PDB entry 9BGV | electron microscopy, 3.65 A resolution | chains A and B

[Chain A (and B)]
Molecule: Oxygen sensor protein DosP
Organism: Escherichia coli
Notes: EC 3.1.4.52; chain B of this document is another copy of the same molecule, construct and numbering; everything in this record applies to it too
UniProt: P76129 (DOSP_ECOLI); residues 9-807 here correspond to UniProt positions 1-799 (UniProt number = residue number - 8)
Chain sequence (807 residues; numbered 1 to 807; the number before each row is that of its first residue):
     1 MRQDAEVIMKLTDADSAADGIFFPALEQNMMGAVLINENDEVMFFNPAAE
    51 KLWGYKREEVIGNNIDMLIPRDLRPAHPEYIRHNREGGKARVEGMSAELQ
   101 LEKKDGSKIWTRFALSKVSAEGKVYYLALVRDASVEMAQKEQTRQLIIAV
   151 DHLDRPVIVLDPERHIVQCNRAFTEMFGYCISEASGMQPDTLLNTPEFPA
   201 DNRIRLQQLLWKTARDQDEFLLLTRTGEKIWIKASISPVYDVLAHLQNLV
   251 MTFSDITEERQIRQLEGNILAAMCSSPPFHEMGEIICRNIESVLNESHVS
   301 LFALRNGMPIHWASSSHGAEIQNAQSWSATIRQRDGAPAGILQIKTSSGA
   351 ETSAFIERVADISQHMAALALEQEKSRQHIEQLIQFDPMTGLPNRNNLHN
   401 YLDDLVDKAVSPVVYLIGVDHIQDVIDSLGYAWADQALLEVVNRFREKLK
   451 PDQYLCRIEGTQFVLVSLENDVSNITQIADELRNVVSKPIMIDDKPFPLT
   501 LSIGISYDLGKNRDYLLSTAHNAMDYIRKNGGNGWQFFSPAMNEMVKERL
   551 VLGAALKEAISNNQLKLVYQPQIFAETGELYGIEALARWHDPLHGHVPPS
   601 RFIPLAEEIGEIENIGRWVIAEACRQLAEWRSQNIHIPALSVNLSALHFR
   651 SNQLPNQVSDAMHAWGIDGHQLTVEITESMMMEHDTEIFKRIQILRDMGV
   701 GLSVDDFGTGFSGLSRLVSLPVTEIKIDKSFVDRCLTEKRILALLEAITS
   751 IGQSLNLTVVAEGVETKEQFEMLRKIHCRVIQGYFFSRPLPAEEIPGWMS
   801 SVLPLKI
Not modelled in the structure: 1-19, 807
Construct notes: expression tag (1-8); conflict S16 (Asn8 in P76129), T195 (Ile187 in P76129); engineered mutation A97 (Arg89 in P76129)
Residues lining bound ligands: heme (HEM): I36, I65, I69, P70, L73, H77, N84, K89, E93, G94, M95, S96, L99, Q100, F113, L115, Y126, A128
Swiss-Prot annotation at these positions:
  - binding site (heme): H77, M95
From the paper describing this entry:
  - conformationally variable residues (order/disorder transition): H379 to L383
  - mutagenesis - M30A: decreased catalytic activity
  - mutagenesis - R131A: unchanged binding to O2
  - mutagenesis - R131A (kcat = 2.0 s-1): increased catalytic activity on deoxy
  - mutagenesis - M95I (about 10-fold): increased binding to O2 (citing earlier work)
  - catalytic residues: K726 (citing earlier work)

[Interface between chain A and chain B]
Residue-residue contacts (129; chain A residue first):
  G20(A) with F22(B)
  I21(A) with A120(B), hydrophobic
  F22(A) with F22(B), hydrophobic; F23(B); L26(B), hydrophobic
  A25(A) with V118(B), hydrophobic
  Q28(A) with A90(B); R91(B), hydrogen bond (backbone-side chain)
  N29(A) with A114(B), hydrogen bond (side chain-backbone); S116(B), hydrogen bond
  M31(A) with M31(B), hydrophobic
  R91(A) with Q28(B), hydrogen bond (side chain-backbone)
  S116(A) with A25(B); Q28(B), hydrogen bond (side chain-backbone); N29(B), hydrogen bond (side chain-backbone)
  K117(A) with Q28(B)
  V118(A) with A25(B), hydrophobic
  A120(A) with I21(B), hydrophobic
  L127(A) with A25(B)
  L129(A) with N29(B)
  E136(A) with E136(B)
  Q139(A) with E136(B); T143(B), hydrogen bond
  K140(A) with Q139(B)
  Q142(A) with Q168(B), hydrogen bond
  T143(A) with Q139(B); T143(B); L146(B)
  R144(A) with Q247(B); N248(B), hydrogen bond
  Q145(A) with V159(B); V167(B); N248(B)
  L146(A) with I147(B), hydrophobic; V150(B); Q168(B)
  I147(A) with L146(B), hydrophobic
  I148(A) with V250(B), hydrophobic
  A149(A) with L153(B); V157(B), hydrophobic; V159(B), hydrophobic
  V150(A) with A149(B), hydrophobic; V150(B), hydrophobic
  H152(A) with V250(B); T252(B)
  L153(A) with R155(B); V157(B), hydrophobic; T252(B)
  R155(A) with D154(B), salt bridge
  V157(A) with H152(B)
  V167(A) with Q145(B)
  Q168(A) with Q142(B), hydrogen bond; L146(B)
  R205(A) with R332(B)
  R215(A) with W327(B)
  Q217(A) with E357(B); D361(B), hydrogen bond; Q364(B), hydrogen bond
  D218(A) with R332(B), salt bridge
  E219(A) with H365(B), salt bridge
  K233(A) with D361(B), salt bridge
  S237(A) with H152(B)
  V239(A) with H152(B)
  Q247(A) with R144(B), hydrogen bond
  N248(A) with R144(B)
  V250(A) with I148(B), hydrophobic; H152(B)
  R263(A) with H365(B), hydrogen bond
  E266(A) with L270(B); M366(B)
  L270(A) with M273(B), hydrophobic; C274(B), hydrophobic; L369(B), hydrophobic
  M273(A) with C274(B), hydrophobic
  C274(A) with Q373(B), hydrogen bond
  R358(A) with E266(B), salt bridge
  D361(A) with R263(B), salt bridge
  H365(A) with G267(B)
  M366(A) with L270(B), hydrophobic; C274(B), hydrophobic
  L369(A) with A271(B); C274(B), hydrophobic
  I380(A) with W433(B), hydrophobic
  I384(A) with W433(B), hydrophobic; Q436(B)
  F386(A) with Q436(B); L439(B), hydrophobic; E440(B); N443(B)
  P388(A) with P388(B); D435(B)
  M389(A) with P388(B)
  T390(A) with P388(B); G391(B)
  G391(A) with L439(B)
  W433(A) with I380(B), hydrophobic; L383(B), hydrophobic
  Q436(A) with I384(B); Q385(B); F386(B)
  L439(A) with F386(B), hydrophobic; D387(B); P388(B)
  E440(A) with F386(B)
  N443(A) with F386(B)
  R446(A) with G391(B); R446(B)
  I492(A) with L383(B), hydrophobic
  D706(A) with F711(B)
  F707(A) with G710(B); F711(B)
  G708(A) with G710(B), hydrogen bond (backbone-backbone)
  F711(A) with D705(B); D706(B); F707(B), hydrophobic; F731(B), hydrophobic; I748(B), hydrophobic
  R716(A) with A747(B)
  L717(A) with R740(B); L744(B), hydrophobic
  K726(A) with F711(B)
  R740(A) with L717(B)
  I741(A) with L717(B), hydrophobic
  A743(A) with V718(B), hydrophobic
  L744(A) with F711(B), hydrophobic; L714(B), hydrophobic
  A747(A) with S754(B); L755(B), hydrophobic
  S750(A) with S754(B)
Also at the interface, not in a pair above, chain A (106 interface residues in all): F23, L26, M30, A90, R112, A114, L115, S119, R131, V135, V159, D216, T252, G267, A271, I362, L383, D387, D493, T709, G713, D728, F731, E738, E746, I751
Also at the interface, not in a pair above, chain B (103 interface residues in all): P24, M30, R112, L115, K117, L129, R131, K140, S237, V239, S275, T330, I362, M389, A432, D493, G708, T709, A743, S750

[Overview]
The interface between chain A and chain B involves 106 residues on one side and 103 on the other; the contacts
include 16 hydrogen bonds and 6 salt bridges. Among the polar pairs are R155(A)-D154(B), D218(A)-R332(B) and
E219(A)-H365(B). From the paper: the catalytic residue K726(A); M30A of chain A reduces catalytic activity; 3
substitutions were tested in all.
Chain A and chain B are both Oxygen sensor protein DosP (Escherichia coli); the structure, DosP R97A straight
form, was determined by electron microscopy, deposited together with 9BKV, 9CDR, 9CE0, 9CLO and 9CMF.
